Entry 7YUA (X-ray diffraction, 2.50 A resolution); this record covers chains C and D of the 4 polymer chains in the assembly.

[Chain C (and D)]
Protein: Transglycosylse
From: Marinactinospora thermotolerans
Notes: chain D of this document is another copy of the same molecule, construct and numbering; everything in this record applies to it too
Reference sequence: G8HX37 (G8HX37_9ACTN); numbering as in UniProt (aligned over 1-376)
Chain sequence (376 residues; numbered 1 to 376; the number before each row is that of its first residue):
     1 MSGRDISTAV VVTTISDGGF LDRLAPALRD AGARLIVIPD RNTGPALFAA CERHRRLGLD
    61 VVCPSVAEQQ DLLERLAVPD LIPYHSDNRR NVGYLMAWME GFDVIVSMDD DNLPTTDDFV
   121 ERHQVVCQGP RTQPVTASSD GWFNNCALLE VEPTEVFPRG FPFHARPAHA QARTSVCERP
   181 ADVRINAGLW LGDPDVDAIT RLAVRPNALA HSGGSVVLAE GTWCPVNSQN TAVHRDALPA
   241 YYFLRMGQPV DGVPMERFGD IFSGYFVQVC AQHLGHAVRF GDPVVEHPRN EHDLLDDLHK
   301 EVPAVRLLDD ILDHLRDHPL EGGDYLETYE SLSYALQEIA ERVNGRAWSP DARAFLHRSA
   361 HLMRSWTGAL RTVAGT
Disordered / not traced: 1-4
Metal / ion sites: Mg2+ site 1: D111 (together with GDP); Mg2+ site 2: V226, D260, S263
Small-molecule neighbours: GDP (guanosine-5'-diphosphate): T13, T14, I15, D40, N42, H85, S86, D87, R89, R90, D109, D110, D111, R257, H287, N290

[Chain C / chain D interface]
Contacting residue pairs - 29 pairs, chain C then chain D:
  P153(C) with T154(D)
  T154(C) with P153(D); T154(D)
  F157(C) with R205(D)
  F163(C) with L202(D), hydrophobic
  R166(C) with R205(D)
  P167(C) with R205(D)
  I199(C) with I199(D); L202(D), hydrophobic; L298(D), hydrophobic
  L202(C) with F163(D), hydrophobic; I199(D), hydrophobic
  A203(C) with A203(D), hydrophobic
  V204(C) with V204(D), hydrophobic
  R205(C) with P167(D)
  V253(C) with V253(D), hydrophobic
  D293(C) with R346(D)
  L295(C) with V305(D), hydrophobic
  D296(C) with R346(D), salt bridge
  L298(C) with I199(D), hydrophobic; V302(D), hydrophobic
  H299(C) with D251(D), salt bridge; R306(D), hydrogen bond
  K300(C) with R346(D)
  V302(C) with L298(D), hydrophobic
  V305(C) with L295(D)
  R306(C) with H299(D), hydrogen bond
  R346(C) with D293(D), salt bridge; D296(D), salt bridge
Also at the interface, not in a pair above, chain C (24 interface residues in all): T200, D251
Also at the interface, not in a pair above, chain D (22 interface residues in all): T200, D309

[Summary]
24 residues of chain C and 22 residues of chain D are in contact; the contacts include 2 hydrogen bonds and 4
salt bridges. Polar contacts include D296(C)-R346(D), H299(C)-D251(D) and R346(C)-D293(D). Ligands of chain C:
GDP. V226(C), D260(C) and S263(C) coordinate Mg2+ site 2.
Chain C and chain D are both Transglycosylse (Marinactinospora thermotolerans); the structure, Structural
Insight into a Metal-Dependent Mutase MtdL Revealing an Arginine Residue Covalently Mediated Interconversion
between Nucleotide-Based ..., was determined by X-ray diffraction, deposited together with 7YV0.
